7T1Y - chains A and B of the 3 polymer chains in the assembly; structure by X-ray diffraction, 2.55 A resolution.

# Chain A
Protein: S-phase kinase-associated protein 1
Organism: Homo sapiens
UniProt: P63208 (SKP1_HUMAN); numbering as in UniProt; present here: 2-37, 45-163
Amino-acid sequence (156 residues; row label = number of the first residue in the row; note: 7 numbers in that range are skipped by the numbering (no residue carries them; nothing is unmodelled there)):
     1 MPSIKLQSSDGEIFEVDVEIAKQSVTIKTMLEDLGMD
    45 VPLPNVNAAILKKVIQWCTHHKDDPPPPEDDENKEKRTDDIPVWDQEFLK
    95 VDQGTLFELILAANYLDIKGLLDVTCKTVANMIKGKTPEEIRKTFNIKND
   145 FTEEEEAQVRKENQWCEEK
Disordered / not traced: 1, 66-83, 160-163
Differences from the reference sequence: initiating methionine (1)

# Chain B
Protein: F-box/WD repeat-containing protein 7
Organism: Homo sapiens
UniProt: Q969H0 (FBXW7_HUMAN); residue numbers follow UniProt; this construct covers 263-707
Amino-acid sequence (457 residues; row label = number of the first residue in the row):
   251 SHHHHHHGGSGMTQVKHMMQVIEPQFQRDFISLLPKELALYVLSFLEPKD
   301 LLQAAQTCRYWRILAEDNLLWREKCKEEGIDEPLHIKRRKVIKPGFIHSP
   351 WKSAYIRQHRIDTNWRRGELKSPKVLKGHDDHVITCLQFCGNRIVSGSDD
   401 NTLKVWSAVTGKCLRTLVGHTGGVWSSQMRDNIIISGSTDRTLKVWNAET
   451 GECIHTLYGHTSTVRCMHLHEKRVVSGSRDATLRVWDIETGQCLHVLMGH
   501 VAAVRCVQYDGRRVVSGAYDFMVKVWDPETETCLHTLQGHTNRVYSLQFD
   551 GIHVVSGSLDTSIRVWDVETGNCIHTLTGHQSLTSGMELKDNILVSGNAD
   601 STVKIWDIKTGQCLQTLQGPNKHQSAVTCLQFNKNFVITSSDDGTVKLWD
   651 LKTGEFIRNLVTLESGGSGGVVWRIRASNTKLVCAVGSRNGTEETKLLVL
   701 DFDVDMK
Disordered / not traced: 251-262, 338-343, 707
Differences from the reference sequence: expression tag (251-262)

# Chain A / chain B interface
Contacting residue pairs (70; chain A residue first):
  Gln-97(A) / Phe-280(B)
  Leu-100(A) / Phe-280(B)  hydrophobic
  Phe-101(A) / Phe-280(B)
  Phe-101(A) / Leu-283(B)
  Phe-101(A) / Leu-284(B)  hydrophobic
  Ile-104(A) / Phe-280(B)  hydrophobic
  Ile-104(A) / Leu-288(B)  hydrophobic
  Leu-105(A) / Pro-285(B)
  Asn-108(A) / Leu-288(B)
  Asp-117(A) / Tyr-291(B)  hydrogen bond
  Asp-117(A) / Phe-295(B)
  Cys-120(A) / Tyr-291(B)  hydrophobic
  Cys-120(A) / Val-292(B)  hydrophobic
  Lys-121(A) / Phe-295(B)
  Ala-124(A) / Val-292(B)
  Ala-124(A) / Phe-295(B)  hydrophobic
  Ala-124(A) / Leu-296(B)
  Ile-127(A) / Ile-281(B)  hydrophobic
  Lys-128(A) / Phe-295(B)  hydrogen bond (side chain-backbone)
  Lys-128(A) / Leu-296(B)
  Lys-128(A) / Asp-300(B)
  Lys-130(A) / Gln-303(B)  hydrogen bond (backbone-side chain)
  Thr-131(A) / Gln-303(B)
  Pro-132(A) / Gln-303(B)
  Pro-132(A) / Gln-306(B)
  Pro-132(A) / Thr-307(B)
  Ile-135(A) / Thr-307(B)
  Ile-135(A) / Trp-311(B)  hydrophobic
  Arg-136(A) / Gln-306(B)  hydrogen bond (side chain-backbone)
  Arg-136(A) / Thr-307(B)  hydrogen bond (side chain-backbone)
  Phe-139(A) / Arg-278(B)
  Phe-139(A) / Asp-279(B)
  Phe-139(A) / Phe-280(B)  hydrophobic
  Asn-140(A) / Arg-278(B)
  Ile-141(A) / Gln-277(B)
  Ile-141(A) / Asp-279(B)
  Ile-141(A) / Cys-308(B)  hydrophobic
  Ile-141(A) / Trp-311(B)  hydrophobic
  Lys-142(A) / Gln-277(B)  hydrogen bond (backbone-side chain)
  Lys-142(A) / Cys-308(B)
  Asn-143(A) / Thr-307(B)
  Asp-144(A) / Gln-275(B)
  Asp-144(A) / Gln-277(B)
  Asp-144(A) / Cys-308(B)
  Asp-144(A) / Arg-309(B)  hydrogen bond (side chain-backbone)
  Phe-145(A) / Ala-305(B)
  Phe-145(A) / Gln-306(B)
  Phe-145(A) / Cys-308(B)
  Phe-145(A) / Arg-309(B)
  Phe-145(A) / Arg-312(B)
  Thr-146(A) / Arg-309(B)
  Glu-149(A) / Arg-309(B)  salt bridge
  Val-153(A) / Ala-305(B)
  Val-153(A) / Gln-306(B)
  Val-153(A) / Arg-312(B)
  Arg-154(A) / Gln-306(B)
  Lys-155(A) / Arg-360(B)  hydrogen bond (backbone-side chain)
  Glu-156(A) / Arg-312(B)  salt bridge
  Glu-156(A) / Glu-316(B)
  Glu-156(A) / His-348(B)  salt bridge
  Glu-156(A) / Ile-356(B)
  Glu-156(A) / Arg-360(B)
  Asn-157(A) / Leu-302(B)
  Asn-157(A) / Ala-305(B)
  Asn-157(A) / Gln-306(B)
  Asn-157(A) / Lys-352(B)  hydrogen bond
  Gln-158(A) / His-359(B)
  Gln-158(A) / Arg-360(B)
  Trp-159(A) / Leu-302(B)  hydrophobic
  Trp-159(A) / His-359(B)
Other interface residues (no listed pair), chain A (36 interface residues in all): Lys-113, Leu-116, Val-123
Other interface residues (no listed pair), chain B (34 interface residues in all): Leu-293, Lys-299, Ala-304, Tyr-355

# Overview
The interface between chain A and chain B involves 36 residues on one side and 34 on the other; the contacts
include 9 hydrogen bonds and 3 salt bridges. Polar contacts include Glu-149(A)/Arg-309(B),
Glu-156(A)/Arg-312(B) and Glu-156(A)/His-348(B).
Here chain A is S-phase kinase-associated protein 1 and chain B is F-box/WD repeat-containing protein 7, both
from Homo sapiens. Entry 7T1Y (Structure of the Fbw7-Skp1-MycCdegron complex) was determined by X-ray
diffraction together with 7T1Z from the same study.
